Entry 8J9G (electron microscopy, 3.50 A resolution); this record covers chains B and E of the 4 polymer chains in the assembly.

[Chain B]
Name: TIR domain-containing protein
From: Thermoflavifilum thermophilum
UniProtKB: A0A1I7NFG5 (A0A1I7NFG5_9BACT); residue numbers follow UniProt; this construct covers 1-450
Sequence (484 residues; numbered -33 to 450; the number before each row is that of its first residue; numbers below 1 keep their minus sign (Met-33 is residue -33)):
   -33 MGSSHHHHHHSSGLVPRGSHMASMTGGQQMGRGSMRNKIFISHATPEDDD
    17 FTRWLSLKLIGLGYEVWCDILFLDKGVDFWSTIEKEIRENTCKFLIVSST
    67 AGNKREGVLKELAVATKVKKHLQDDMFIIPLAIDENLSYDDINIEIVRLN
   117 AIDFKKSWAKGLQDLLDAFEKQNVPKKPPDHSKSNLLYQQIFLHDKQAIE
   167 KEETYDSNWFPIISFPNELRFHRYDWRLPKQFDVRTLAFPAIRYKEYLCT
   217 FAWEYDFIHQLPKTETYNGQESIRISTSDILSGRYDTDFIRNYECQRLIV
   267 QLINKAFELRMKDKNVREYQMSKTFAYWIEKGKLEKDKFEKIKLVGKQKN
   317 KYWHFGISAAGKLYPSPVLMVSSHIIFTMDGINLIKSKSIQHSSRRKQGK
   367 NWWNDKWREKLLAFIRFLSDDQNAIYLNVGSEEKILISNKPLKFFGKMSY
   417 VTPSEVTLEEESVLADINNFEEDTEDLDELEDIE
Disordered / not traced: -33 to 0
Sequence notes: initiating methionine (-33); expression tag (-32 to 0)
What the authors report for this chain:
  - conformationally variable residues (helix shift): Ser353 to Asn367
  - mutagenesis - R54A, D106A/D107A: decreased catalytic activity

[Chain E]
Molecule: 21-nt RNA strand
Sequence (21 nucleotides; numbered 1 to 21; the number before each row is that of its first residue):
     1 UGACGGCUCUAAUCUAUUAGU
Disordered / not traced: 13-21

[Interface between chain B and chain E]
Pairs across the interface (9; chain B residue first):
  Met287(B) - U8(E)  phosphate contact
  Met287(B) - C9(E)  phosphate contact
  Ser288(B) - C9(E)  hydrogen bond to the phosphate
  His340(B) - U8(E)  salt bridge to the phosphate
  His358(B) - C7(E)  base contact
  His358(B) - U8(E)  sugar contact
  Arg361(B) - U8(E)  salt bridge to the phosphate
  Arg362(B) - G6(E)  sugar contact
  Arg362(B) - C7(E)  sugar contact
Interface residues without a listed pair, chain B (7 interface residues in all): Ser339

[Overview]
Chain B and chain E form an interface of 7 and 4 residues respectively; the contacts include 1 hydrogen bond
and 2 salt bridges. Polar pairs include Ser288(B)-C9(E), His340(B)-U8(E) and Arg361(B)-U8(E). The paper
reports that R54A and D106A/D107A of chain B reduce catalytic activity; conformational variability at
Ser353(B).
Chain B is TIR domain-containing protein (Thermoflavifilum thermophilum) and chain E is a 21-nt RNA strand;
the structure, CrtSPARTA hetero-dimer bound with guide-target, state 1, was determined by electron microscopy,
deposited together with 8JAY, 8J84, 8J8H and 8J9P.
